4J8X - chains A and B of the 5 polymer chains in the assembly; structure by X-ray diffraction, 2.87 A resolution.

# Chain A
Molecule: Histone H3.2
From: Xenopus laevis
UniProtKB: P84233 (H32_XENLA); residues 1-135 here correspond to UniProt positions 2-136 (UniProt number = residue number + 1)
Amino-acid sequence (135 residues; each row starts with the number of its first residue):
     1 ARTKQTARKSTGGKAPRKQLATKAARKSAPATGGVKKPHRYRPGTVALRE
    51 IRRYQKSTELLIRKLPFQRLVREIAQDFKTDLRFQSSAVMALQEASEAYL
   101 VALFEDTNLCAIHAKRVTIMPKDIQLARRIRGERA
Not modelled in the structure: 1-37, 135
Sequence notes: conflict Ala102 (Gly103 in P84233)
Curated features (UniProtKB/Swiss-Prot):
  - modified residue: Arg2 (Asymmetric dimethylarginine), Thr3 (Phosphothreonine), Lys4 (Allysine), Gln5 (5-glutamyl dopamine), Thr6 (Phosphothreonine), Arg8 (Citrulline), Lys9 (N6,N6,N6-trimethyllysine), Ser10 (ADP-ribosylserine), Thr11 (Phosphothreonine), Lys14 (N6-(2-hydroxyisobutyryl)lysine), Arg17 (Asymmetric dimethylarginine), Lys18 (N6-(2-hydroxyisobutyryl)lysine), Lys23 (N6-(2-hydroxyisobutyryl)lysine), Arg26 (Citrulline), Lys27 (N6,N6,N6-trimethyllysine), Ser28 (ADP-ribosylserine), Lys36 (N6,N6,N6-trimethyllysine), Lys37 (N6-methyllysine), Tyr41 (Phosphotyrosine), Lys56 (N6,N6,N6-trimethyllysine) and 8 more in UniProt
  - lipidation: Cys110 (S-palmitoyl cysteine)

# Chain B
Molecule: Histone H4
From: Xenopus laevis
UniProtKB: P62799 (H4_XENLA); residues 1-102 here correspond to UniProt positions 2-103 (UniProt number = residue number + 1)
Amino-acid sequence (102 residues; numbered 1 to 102; the number before each row is that of its first residue):
     1 SGRGKGGKGLGKGGAKRHRKVLRDNIQGITKPAIRRLARRGGVKRISGLI
    51 YEETRGVLKVFLENVIRDAVTYTEHAKRKTVTAMDVVYALKRQGRTLYGF
   101 GG
Not modelled in the structure: 1-20
Curated features (UniProtKB/Swiss-Prot):
  - DNA-binding region: Lys16 to Lys20
  - modified residue: Ser1 (N-acetylserine), Arg3 (Asymmetric dimethylarginine), Lys5 (N6-(2-hydroxyisobutyryl)lysine), Lys8 (N6-(2-hydroxyisobutyryl)lysine), Lys12 (N6-(2-hydroxyisobutyryl)lysine), Lys16 (N6-(2-hydroxyisobutyryl)lysine), Lys20 (N6,N6,N6-trimethyllysine), Lys31 (N6-(2-hydroxyisobutyryl)lysine), Lys44 (N6-(2-hydroxyisobutyryl)lysine), Ser47 (Phosphoserine), Tyr51 (Phosphotyrosine), Lys59 (N6-(2-hydroxyisobutyryl)lysine), Lys77 (N6-(2-hydroxyisobutyryl)lysine), Lys79 (N6-(2-hydroxyisobutyryl)lysine), Tyr88 (Phosphotyrosine), Lys91 (N6-(2-hydroxyisobutyryl)lysine)
  - cross-link (Glycyl lysine isopeptide (Lys-Gly)): Lys31 (interchain with G-Cter in UFM1), Lys91 (interchain with G-Cter in ubiquitin)

# How chain A and chain B interact
Contacting residue pairs (100; chain A residue first):
  Gly44(A) with Lys44(B)
  Ala47(A) with Arg39(B); Lys44(B)
  Leu48(A) with Lys44(B)
  Glu50(A) with Arg39(B), salt bridge
  Ile51(A) with Arg39(B); Gly42(B); Val43(B)
  Tyr54(A) with Arg36(B); Arg39(B); Arg40(B), hydrogen bond (backbone-side chain)
  Gln55(A) with Arg39(B); Arg40(B), hydrogen bond (side chain-backbone); Gly42(B)
  Ser57(A) with Arg40(B), hydrogen bond
  Thr58(A) with Arg40(B)
  Glu59(A) with Arg40(B), salt bridge
  Leu61(A) with Ala33(B); Arg36(B), hydrogen bond (backbone-side chain); Leu37(B); Arg40(B)
  Ile62(A) with Ile29(B), hydrophobic; Leu37(B), hydrophobic
  Pro66(A) with Gly28(B)
  Arg69(A) with Arg23(B); Asn25(B), hydrogen bond
  Leu70(A) with Ile26(B), hydrophobic; Ile29(B), hydrophobic
  Val71(A) with Ile66(B)
  Glu73(A) with Asn25(B), hydrogen bond
  Ile74(A) with Leu62(B), hydrophobic; Glu63(B); Ile66(B), hydrophobic
  Ala75(A) with Ile66(B), hydrophobic
  Phe78(A) with Glu63(B); Arg67(B)
  Lys79(A) with Val70(B); Glu74(B); Arg78(B)
  Leu82(A) with Val70(B), hydrophobic; Lys79(B)
  Arg83(A) with Lys79(B), hydrogen bond (backbone-backbone); Thr80(B); Val81(B), hydrogen bond (backbone-backbone)
  Phe84(A) with Thr80(B); Val81(B), hydrophobic
  Gln85(A) with Thr80(B); Val81(B), hydrogen bond (backbone-backbone); Thr82(B); Ala83(B), hydrogen bond (side chain-backbone)
  Ser87(A) with Ala83(B); Phe100(B)
  Ala88(A) with Val81(B); Thr82(B); Ala83(B); Val86(B)
  Met90(A) with Phe100(B), hydrophobic
  Ala91(A) with Val86(B), hydrophobic; Leu97(B); Phe100(B)
  Leu92(A) with Val65(B), hydrophobic; Ile66(B), hydrophobic; Val86(B)
  Glu94(A) with Phe100(B)
  Ala95(A) with Leu90(B), hydrophobic
  Ser96(A) with Leu58(B); Phe61(B); Leu62(B)
  Glu97(A) with Leu37(B)
  Tyr99(A) with Val57(B), hydrophobic; Phe61(B), hydrophobic; Arg95(B)
  Leu100(A) with Val57(B), hydrophobic
  Val101(A) with Leu37(B), hydrophobic; Arg40(B); Gly41(B)
  Leu103(A) with Val57(B), hydrophobic
  Phe104(A) with Ile34(B), hydrophobic; Leu37(B); Ala38(B), hydrophobic; Val43(B); Thr54(B)
  Glu105(A) with Gly41(B)
  Asn108(A) with Gly42(B), hydrogen bond (side chain-backbone)
  Val117(A) with Arg45(B)
  Thr118(A) with Arg45(B), hydrogen bond; Ser47(B)
  Ile119(A) with Val43(B), hydrophobic; Arg45(B), hydrogen bond (backbone-backbone); Ser47(B), hydrogen bond (backbone-backbone); Ile50(B)
  Met120(A) with Ile50(B)
  Pro121(A) with Leu49(B), hydrophobic; Ile50(B); Glu53(B)
  Ile124(A) with Ile50(B), hydrophobic; Glu53(B); Val57(B), hydrophobic
  Gln125(A) with Glu53(B), hydrogen bond
  Arg128(A) with Val57(B)
Interface residues without a listed pair, chain A (51 interface residues in all): Phe67, Asp81
Interface residues without a listed pair, chain B (48 interface residues in all): Arg35, Ile46, Lys59, Val60, Thr73

# Overview
Chain A and chain B form an interface of 51 and 48 residues respectively; the contacts include 15 hydrogen
bonds and 2 salt bridges. Among the polar pairs are Glu50(A)-Arg39(B), Glu59(A)-Arg40(B) and
Tyr54(A)-Arg40(B). UniProt lists a DNA-binding region on chain B.
Chain A is Histone H3.2 and chain B is Histone H4, both from Xenopus laevis; the structure, X-ray structure of
NCP145 with bound chlorido(eta-6-p-cymene)(N-fluorophenyl-2-pyridinecarbothioamide)ruthenium(II), was
determined by X-ray diffraction together with 4J8V, 4J8U and 4J8W from the same study.
